6K9H - chains A and B; structure by X-ray diffraction, 2.50 A resolution.

== Chain A (and B) ==
Molecule: Oxysterols receptor LXR-beta
Organism: Homo sapiens
Notes: chain B of this document is another copy of the same molecule, construct and numbering; everything in this record applies to it too
UniProt: P55055 (NR1H2_HUMAN); residues 215-461 here correspond to UniProt positions 214-460 (UniProt number = residue number - 1)
Amino-acid sequence (274 residues; each row starts with the number of its first residue):
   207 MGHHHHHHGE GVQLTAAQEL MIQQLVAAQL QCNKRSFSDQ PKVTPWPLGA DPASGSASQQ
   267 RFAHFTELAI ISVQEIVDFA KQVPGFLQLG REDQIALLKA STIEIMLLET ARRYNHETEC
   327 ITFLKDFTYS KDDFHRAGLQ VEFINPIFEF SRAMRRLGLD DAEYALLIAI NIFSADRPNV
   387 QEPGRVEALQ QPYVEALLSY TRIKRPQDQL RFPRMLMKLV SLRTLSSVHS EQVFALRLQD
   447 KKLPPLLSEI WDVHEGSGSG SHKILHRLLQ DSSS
Unresolved in the structure: 207-217, 239, 243-263, 330-331, 460-466, 476-480 (chain B: 207-218, 238-248, 254-262, 328-329, 446-447, 460-467, 478-480)
Sequence notes: initiating methionine (207); expression tag (208-214, 462-480); engineered mutation Ala259 (Gln258 in P55055), Gly261 (Arg260 in P55055), Ser262 (Asp261 in P55055), Ser264 (Arg263 in P55055)
Ligand contacts: D40 (tert-butyl (2'S,3S)-2-oxidanylidene-2'-phenyl-spiro[1H-indole-3,3'-pyrrolidine]-1'-carboxylate): Phe268, Phe271, Thr272, Leu274, Ala275, Ile309, Met312, Leu313, Thr316, Ile327, Phe329, Phe340, Leu345, Phe349, Ile353, His435, Trp457
Swiss-Prot annotation at these positions:
  - cross-link (Glycyl lysine isopeptide (Lys-Gly)): Lys410 (interchain with G-Cter in SUMO2), Lys448 (interchain with G-Cter in SUMO2)

== Interface between chain A and chain B ==
Residue-residue contacts (22):
  Ile376(A) with Met423(B), hydrophobic
  Asp382(A) with Val426(B); Ser427(B); Thr430(B), hydrogen bond
  Gln396(A) with Met423(B)
  Gln397(A) with Arg420(B)
  Val400(A) with Pro419(B), hydrophobic
  Phe418(A) with Pro419(B), hydrophobic
  Pro419(A) with Phe418(B), hydrophobic; Leu422(B), hydrophobic
  Leu422(A) with Pro419(B), hydrophobic
  Met423(A) with Gln396(B); Leu425(B), hydrophobic
  Leu425(A) with Met423(B), hydrophobic; Val426(B), hydrophobic
  Val426(A) with Val426(B), hydrophobic; Arg429(B)
  Ser427(A) with Asp382(B)
  Arg429(A) with Val426(B); Thr430(B), hydrogen bond
  Thr430(A) with Asp382(B), hydrogen bond; Arg429(B)
Also at the interface, not in a pair above, chain A (18 interface residues in all): Glu393, Leu404, Gln415, Leu416
Also at the interface, not in a pair above, chain B (18 interface residues in all): Arg362, Ile376, Val400, Glu401, Leu404, Gln415

== In short ==
Chain A and chain B each contribute 18 residues to their interface, with 3 hydrogen bonds. Polar pairs include
Asp382(A)-Thr430(B) and Arg429(A)-Thr430(B). Ligands of chain A: compound D40.
Both chains are Oxysterols receptor LXR-beta (Homo sapiens). Entry 6K9H (Human LXR-beta in complex with an
agonist) was determined by X-ray diffraction together with 6K9G from the same study.
